PDB entry 8BYA | electron microscopy, 3.38 A resolution | chains A and F of the 7 polymer chains in the assembly

Chain A:
Name: Cyclin-dependent kinase 2
Source organism: Homo sapiens
Notes: EC 2.7.11.22
UniProt: P24941 (CDK2_HUMAN); residue numbers follow UniProt; this construct covers 1-298
Amino-acid sequence (298 residues; each row starts with the number of its first residue):
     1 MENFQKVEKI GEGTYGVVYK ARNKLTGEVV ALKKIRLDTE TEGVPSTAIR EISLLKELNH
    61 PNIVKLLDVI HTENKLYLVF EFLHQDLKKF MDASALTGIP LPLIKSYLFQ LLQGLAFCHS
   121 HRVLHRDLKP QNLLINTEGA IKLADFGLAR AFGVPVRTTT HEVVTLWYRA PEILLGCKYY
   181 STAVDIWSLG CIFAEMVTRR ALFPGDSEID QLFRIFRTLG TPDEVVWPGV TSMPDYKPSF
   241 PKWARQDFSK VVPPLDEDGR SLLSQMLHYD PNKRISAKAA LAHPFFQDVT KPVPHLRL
Disordered / not traced: 1-15, 26-28, 88, 297-298
Sequence notes: conflict Thr159 (Tyr in P24941)
Modified / non-standard residues: Thr159 (phosphothreonine; TPO)
Curated features (UniProtKB/Swiss-Prot):
  - active site: Asp127 (Proton acceptor)
  - binding site (ATP): Ile10 to Val18, Lys33, Glu81 to Leu83, Asp86, Lys129 to Asn132, Asp145
  - binding site (Mg(2+)): Asn132, Asp145
  - site (CDK7 binding): Lys9, Lys88, Lys89, Leu166
  - modified residue: Met1 (N-acetylmethionine), Lys6 (N6-acetyllysine), Thr14 (Phosphothreonine), Tyr15 (Phosphotyrosine), Tyr19 (Phosphotyrosine), Thr160 (Phosphothreonine)
  - natural variant: Pro45 (P45L: In a glioblastoma multiforme sample)
  - mutagenesis: Lys9 (K9F: Reduced phosphorylation by CAK), Thr14 (T14A: 2-fold increase in activity), Tyr15 (Y15F: 2-fold increase in activity), Lys88 to Lys89 (Reduced phosphorylation by CAK), Thr160 (T160A: Abolishes activity), Leu166 (L166R: Reduced phosphorylation by CAK and reduced kinase activity)
Reported in the primary citation:
  - post-translational modification sites: Thr160
  - conformationally variable residues (order/disorder transition): Met1 to Gly13

Chain F:
Name: Cyclin-dependent kinases regulatory subunit 1
Source organism: Homo sapiens
UniProt: P61024 (CKS1_HUMAN); residues 3001-3079 here correspond to UniProt positions 1-79 (UniProt number = residue number - 3000)
Amino-acid sequence (79 residues; numbered 3001 to 3079; the number before each row is that of its first residue):
  3001 MSHKQIYYSD KYDDEEFEYR HVMLPKDIAK LVPKTHLMSE SEWRNLGVQQ SQGWVHYMIH
  3061 EPEPHILLFR RPLPKKPKK
Disordered / not traced: 3001-3004, 3074-3079

Chain A / chain F interface:
Residue-residue contacts (26):
  Ser207(A) with Met3023(F); Glu3063(F)
  Glu208(A) with Pro3062(F); Glu3063(F), hydrogen bond (backbone-side chain)
  Ile209(A) with His3060(F); Glu3063(F); Ile3066(F), hydrophobic
  Asp210(A) with Tyr3012(F); His3021(F), salt bridge
  Phe213(A) with Tyr3057(F); Leu3068(F), hydrophobic
  Arg217(A) with Tyr3012(F)
  Asp235(A) with His3060(F), salt bridge; Pro3062(F)
  Lys237(A) with Met3058(F); Ile3059(F), hydrogen bond (side chain-backbone); His3060(F); Glu3061(F)
  Ser239(A) with Tyr3057(F); Met3058(F)
  Pro241(A) with Asp3014(F); Tyr3019(F)
  Lys242(A) with Asp3014(F)
  Trp243(A) with Tyr3012(F), hydrophobic; Asp3013(F); Asp3014(F)
Other interface residues (no listed pair), chain A (15 interface residues in all): Asp206, Leu212, Phe240
From the paper, about this interface:
  - residue pairs: Glu208(A)-Glu3063(F) (backbone contact)
  - interface residues, chain A: Phe213(A), Asp235(A), Lys237(A), Phe240(A)
  - interface residues, chain F: Met3058(F), Ile3059(F), His3060(F), Pro3062(F)

In short:
The chain A/chain F interface involves 15 residues from each chain, with 2 hydrogen bonds and 2 salt bridges.
Among the polar pairs are Asp210(A)-His3021(F), Asp235(A)-His3060(F) and Glu208(A)-Glu3063(F). The authors
report a backbone contact between Glu208(A) and Glu3063(F). From the paper: interface residues Phe213(A),
Asp235(A) and Met3058(F) among others; a modification site at Thr160(A).
Chain A is Cyclin-dependent kinase 2 and chain F is Cyclin-dependent kinases regulatory subunit 1, both from
Homo sapiens; the structure, Cryo-EM structure of SKP1-SKP2-CKS1-CDK2-CyclinA-p27KIP1 Complex, was determined
by electron microscopy together with 8BYL and 8BZO from the same study.
